3ARE - chains A and C of the 4 polymer chains in the assembly; structure by X-ray diffraction, 2.80 A resolution.

Chain A:
Molecule: Antigen-presenting glycoprotein CD1d1
Organism: Mus musculus
Notes: fragment: heavy chain
Reference sequence: P11609 (CD1D1_MOUSE); residues 1-279 here correspond to UniProt positions 19-297 (UniProt number = residue number + 18)
Sequence (302 residues; numbered 1 to 302; the number before each row is that of its first residue):
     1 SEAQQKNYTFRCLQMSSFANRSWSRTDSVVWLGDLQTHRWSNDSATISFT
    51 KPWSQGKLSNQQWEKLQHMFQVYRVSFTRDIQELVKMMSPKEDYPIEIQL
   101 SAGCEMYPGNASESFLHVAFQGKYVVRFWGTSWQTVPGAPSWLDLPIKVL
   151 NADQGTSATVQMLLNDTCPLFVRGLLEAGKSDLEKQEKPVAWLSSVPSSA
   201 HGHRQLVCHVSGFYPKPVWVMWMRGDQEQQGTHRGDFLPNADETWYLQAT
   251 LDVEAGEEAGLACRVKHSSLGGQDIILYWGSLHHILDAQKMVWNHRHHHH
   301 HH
Not modelled in the structure: 1-6, 90, 108, 301-302
Construct notes: conflict H201 (Asp219 in P11609); expression tag (280-302)
Disulfides: C104-C168, C208-C263
Covalently attached groups: N-acetylglucosamine (NAG) linked to N20, N42, N165
Small-molecule neighbours: 4GH (N-{(2S,3R)-1-[(4-deoxy-alpha-D-xylo-hexopyranosyl)oxy]-3-hydroxyoctadecan-2-yl}hexacosanamide): F10, C12, Q14, S28, V30, H38, W40, I47, W63, L66, M69, F70, V72, Y73, S76, F77, D80, I81, L84, V85, I98, L100, A102, G103, V118, F120, V126, W133, W142, L143, L150, D153, G155, T156, T159, V160, L163, L164, C168, F171
Swiss-Prot annotation at these positions:
  - binding site (a D-galactosylceramide): D80, D153 to T156
  - glycosylation (N-linked (GlcNAc...) asparagine): N7, N20, N42, N110, N165

Chain C:
Molecule: NKT Valpha14-Jalpha18
Organism: Mus musculus
Sequence (207 residues; each row starts with the number of its first residue; note: 3 numbers in that range are skipped by the numbering (no residue carries them; nothing is unmodelled there)):
     1 TQVEQSPQSLVVRQGENSVLQCNYSVTPDNHLRWFKQDTGKGLVSLTVLV
    51 DQKDKTSNGR
    62 YSATLDKDAKHSTLHITATLLDDTATYICVVGDRGSALG
   103 RLHFGAGTQLIVIPDIQNPDPAVYQLRDSKSSDKSVCLFTDFDSQTNVSQ
   153 SKDSDVYITDKCVLDMRSMDFKSNSAVAWSNKSDFACANAFNNSIIPEDT
   203 FFPSPESS
Not modelled in the structure: 185, 208-210
Disulfides: C22-C90, C139-C189
Small-molecule neighbours: 4GH (N-{(2S,3R)-1-[(4-deoxy-alpha-D-xylo-hexopyranosyl)oxy]-3-hydroxyoctadecan-2-yl}hexacosanamide): P28, N30, R95, G96
Reported in the primary citation:
  - binding site for 4GH: N30

Chain A / chain C interface:
Pairs across the interface - 15 pairs, chain A then chain C:
  V72(A) with P28(C), hydrophobic
  S76(A) with P28(C); R95(C), hydrogen bond
  R79(A) with D94(C), salt bridge; R95(C); L99(C); R103(C)
  D80(A) with R95(C), salt bridge; L99(C)
  E83(A) with R103(C), salt bridge
  L84(A) with L99(C), hydrophobic
  V149(A) with L99(C), hydrophobic
  A152(A) with G96(C)
  D153(A) with G96(C); S97(C)
Also at the interface, not in a pair above, chain C (10 interface residues in all): T27, A98, G100

Summary:
Chain A and chain C form an interface of 9 and 10 residues respectively, with 1 hydrogen bond and 3 salt
bridges. Among the polar pairs are R79(A)-D94(C), D80(A)-R95(C) and E83(A)-R103(C). Compound 4GH is bound
between chain A and chain C. The paper reports a binding site for 4GH at N30(C).
Chain A is Antigen-presenting glycoprotein CD1d1 and chain C is NKT Valpha14-Jalpha18, both from Mus musculus;
the structure, Ternary crystal structure of the mouse NKT TCR-CD1d-4'deoxy-alpha-galactosylceramide, was
determined by X-ray diffraction (same publication as 3ARB, 3ARD, 3ARF and 3ARG).
